4GQC - chains A and C; structure by X-ray diffraction, 2.00 A resolution.

Chain A (and C):
Name: Thiol peroxidase
Organism: Aeropyrum pernix
Notes: EC 1.11.1.15; chain C of this document is another copy of the same molecule, construct and numbering; everything in this record applies to it too
UniProt: Q9YA14 (Q9YA14_AERPE); residues 5-164 here correspond to UniProt positions 2-161 (UniProt number = residue number - 3)
Amino-acid sequence (164 residues; numbered 1 to 164; the number before each row is that of its first residue):
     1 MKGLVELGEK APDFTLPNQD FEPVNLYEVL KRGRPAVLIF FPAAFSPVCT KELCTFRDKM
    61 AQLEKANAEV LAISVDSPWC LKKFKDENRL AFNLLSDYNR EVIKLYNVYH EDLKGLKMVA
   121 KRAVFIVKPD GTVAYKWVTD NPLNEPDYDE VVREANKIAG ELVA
Unresolved in the structure: 1-3, 164 (chain C: 1-2, 164)
Cystine bridges: Cys49-Cys54
Differences from the reference sequence: expression tag (1-4)
Reported in the primary citation:
  - catalytic residues: Ser46, Cys49, Arg122
  - catalytic residues: Cys54 (by similarity / conservation)
  - binding site for dithiane diol: Trp79
  - self-association interface (contacts with another copy of this molecule); pairs are residue here / residue on that copy: Phe21-Leu116 (hydrophobic contact), Ser77-Asp76 (water-mediated contact), Pro78-Leu116 (hydrophobic contact), Trp79-Leu116 (hydrophobic contact), Cys80-Cys80, Lys83-Glu87 (salt bridge), Tyr98-Leu116 (hydrophobic contact), Phe45, Ser77, Trp79, Tyr98, Leu116
  - contacts within the chain: Thr50-Glu52 (hydrogen bond), Thr50-Leu53 (hydrogen bond), Arg57-Asn88 (hydrogen bond), Asp58-Met60 (hydrogen bond), Lys59-Asp149 (salt bridge), Cys49-Leu143 (backbone contact), Lys59-Glu145 (hydrogen bond)
  - binding site for sulfate ion: His110
  - conformationally variable residues (helix shift, loop rearrangement, order/disorder transition, side-chain flip): Ile39, Ser46 to Phe56, Pro47 to Asn67, Cys80 to Leu90, Asp140 to Gly160

Interface between chain A and chain C:
Contacting residue pairs (44):
  Phe21(A) - Lys114(C)
  Ala43(A) - Trp79(C)  hydrophobic
  Ala44(A) - Trp79(C)
  Phe45(A) - Trp79(C)
  Phe45(A) - Lys83(C)
  Ser46(A) - Trp79(C)
  Pro47(A) - Trp79(C)
  Val75(A) - Tyr98(C)
  Pro78(A) - Leu116(C)
  Trp79(A) - Ala43(C)  hydrophobic
  Trp79(A) - Ala44(C)
  Trp79(A) - Phe45(C)
  Trp79(A) - Ser46(C)
  Trp79(A) - Pro47(C)
  Trp79(A) - Lys114(C)
  Trp79(A) - Leu116(C)  hydrophobic
  Cys80(A) - Phe45(C)  hydrophobic
  Cys80(A) - Asp76(C)
  Cys80(A) - Cys80(C)  hydrogen bond
  Lys83(A) - Phe45(C)
  Lys83(A) - Glu87(C)  salt bridge
  Glu87(A) - Lys83(C)  salt bridge
  Glu87(A) - Glu87(C)
  Tyr98(A) - Val75(C)
  Tyr98(A) - Arg100(C)
  Tyr98(A) - Leu116(C)  hydrophobic
  Tyr98(A) - Lys117(C)
  Tyr98(A) - Val119(C)
  Asn99(A) - Gly115(C)  hydrogen bond (side chain-backbone)
  Asn99(A) - Leu116(C)
  Asn99(A) - Lys117(C)  hydrogen bond (side chain-backbone)
  Arg100(A) - Tyr98(C)
  Arg100(A) - Arg100(C)
  Lys114(A) - Phe21(C)
  Lys114(A) - Trp79(C)
  Gly115(A) - Asn99(C)  hydrogen bond (backbone-side chain)
  Leu116(A) - Pro78(C)
  Leu116(A) - Trp79(C)  hydrophobic
  Leu116(A) - Tyr98(C)  hydrophobic
  Leu116(A) - Asn99(C)
  Lys117(A) - Tyr98(C)
  Lys117(A) - Asn99(C)  hydrogen bond (backbone-side chain)
  Lys117(A) - Glu101(C)  salt bridge
  Val119(A) - Tyr98(C)
Interface residues without a listed pair, chain A (23 interface residues in all): Asp76, Ser77, Leu113
Interface residues without a listed pair, chain C (24 interface residues in all): Ser77, Ser96

Summary:
23 residues of chain A face 24 of chain C across their interface; the contacts include 5 hydrogen bonds and 3
salt bridges. Among the polar pairs are Lys83(A)-Glu87(C), Lys117(A)-Glu101(C) and Cys80(A)-Cys80(C). The
paper reports catalytic residues Ser46(A), Cys49(A) and Arg122(A) among others; a binding site for dithiane
diol at Trp79(A).
Both chains are Thiol peroxidase (Aeropyrum pernix). Entry 4GQC (Crystal Structure of Aeropyrum pernix
Peroxiredoxin Q Enzyme in Fully-Folded and Locally-Unfolded Conformations) was determined by X-ray
diffraction, deposited together with 4G2E and 4GQF.
